PDB entry 1HRV | X-ray diffraction, 3.00 A resolution | chains 1 and 3 of the 4 polymer chains in the assembly

[Chain 1]
Molecule: Human rhinovirus 14 coat protein (subunit VP1)
Organism: Human rhinovirus 14
Reference sequence: P03303 (POLG_HRV14); residues 1-289 here correspond to UniProt positions 567-855 (UniProt number = residue number + 566)
Sequence (289 residues; row label = number of the first residue in the row):
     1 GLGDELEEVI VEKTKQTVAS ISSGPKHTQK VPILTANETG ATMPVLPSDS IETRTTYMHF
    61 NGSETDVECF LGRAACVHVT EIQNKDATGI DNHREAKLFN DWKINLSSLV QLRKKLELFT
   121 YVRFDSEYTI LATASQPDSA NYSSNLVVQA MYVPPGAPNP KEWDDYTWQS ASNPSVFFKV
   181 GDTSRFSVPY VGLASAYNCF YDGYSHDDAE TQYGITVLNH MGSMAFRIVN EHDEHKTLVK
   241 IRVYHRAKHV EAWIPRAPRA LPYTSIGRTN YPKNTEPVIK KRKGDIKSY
Unresolved in the structure: 1-16
Residues lining bound ligands: SDZ (1-[2-hydroxy-3-(4-cyclohexyl-phenoxy)-propyl]-4-(2-pyridyl)-piperazine): Ile104, Leu106, Ser107, Leu116, Phe124, Ser126, Tyr128, Ala150, Tyr152, Pro174, Val176, Phe186, Val188, Val191, Tyr197, Asn198, Cys199, Ile215, Asn219, Met221, Met224, His245

[Chain 3]
Molecule: Human rhinovirus 14 coat protein (subunit VP3)
Organism: Human rhinovirus 14
Reference sequence: P03303 (POLG_HRV14); residues 1-236 here correspond to UniProt positions 331-566 (UniProt number = residue number + 330)
Sequence (236 residues; numbered 1 to 236; the number before each row is that of its first residue):
     1 GLPTTTLPGS GQFLTTDDRQ SPSALPNYEP TPRIHIPGKV HNLLEIIQVD TLIPMNNTHT
    61 KDEVNSYLIP LNANRQNEQV FGTNLFIGDG VFKTTLLGEI VQYYTHWSGS LRFSLMYTGP
   121 ALSSAKLILA YTPPGARGPQ DRREAMLGTH VVWDIGLQST IVMTIPWTSG VQFRYTDPDT
   181 YTSAGFLSCW YQTSLILPPE TTGQVYLLSF ISACPDFKLR LMKDTQTISQ TVALTE

[Chain 1 / chain 3 interface]
Contacting residue pairs - 184 pairs, chain 1 then chain 3:
  Ala19(1) with Asp216(3)
  Ile33(1) with Val151(3), hydrophobic; Thr160(3); Ile161(3); Val162(3), hydrogen bond (backbone-backbone)
  Leu34(1) with Gln158(3); Thr160(3)
  Thr35(1) with Gln158(3); Ser159(3), hydrogen bond (backbone-backbone); Thr160(3), hydrogen bond (backbone-backbone); Val162(3)
  Ala36(1) with Thr160(3)
  Asn37(1) with Asp50(3); Met116(3); Thr160(3), hydrogen bond (backbone-side chain); Phe210(3)
  Glu38(1) with Met116(3); Ser159(3), hydrogen bond
  Thr42(1) with Gln48(3); Val49(3); Asp50(3), hydrogen bond (side chain-backbone); Arg112(3); Ser212(3)
  Met43(1) with Arg112(3), hydrogen bond (backbone-side chain)
  Pro44(1) with Arg112(3)
  Val45(1) with Arg112(3), hydrogen bond (backbone-side chain); Val162(3), hydrophobic; Cys214(3)
  Leu46(1) with Thr164(3); Pro215(3)
  Pro47(1) with Ser110(3); Thr164(3); Pro166(3), hydrophobic; Cys214(3)
  Ser50(1) with Thr164(3)
  Ile51(1) with Thr149(3); Pro166(3), hydrophobic
  Met58(1) with Pro215(3); Asp216(3); Lys218(3)
  Phe60(1) with Lys218(3); Leu219(3)
  Gly62(1) with Asn42(3); Leu44(3)
  Glu64(1) with Tyr104(3), hydrogen bond (backbone-side chain); Arg220(3); Leu221(3), hydrogen bond (side chain-backbone); Met222(3), hydrogen bond (side chain-backbone)
  Thr65(1) with Asn42(3), hydrogen bond; Leu43(3), hydrogen bond (backbone-backbone); Leu44(3); Tyr104(3)
  Asp66(1) with His41(3); Asn42(3)
  Val67(1) with Val40(3); His41(3), hydrogen bond (backbone-backbone)
  Phe70(1) with Leu43(3), hydrophobic; Tyr103(3), hydrophobic; Tyr104(3); Met222(3)
  Arg73(1) with Thr15(3); Thr16(3); Met222(3)
  Ala74(1) with Phe13(3), hydrophobic; Thr15(3), hydrogen bond (backbone-backbone)
  Lys103(1) with Glu236(3), salt bridge
  Ser108(1) with Gln230(3), hydrogen bond (backbone-side chain); Ala233(3); Leu234(3), hydrogen bond (side chain-backbone)
  Leu109(1) with Gln230(3); Ala233(3), hydrophobic
  Val110(1) with Ile228(3), hydrophobic; Ser229(3); Gln230(3), hydrogen bond (backbone-side chain); Leu234(3), hydrophobic
  Gln111(1) with Asp224(3)
  Arg113(1) with Leu234(3)
  Lys114(1) with Glu99(3), salt bridge; Tyr103(3); Thr227(3), hydrogen bond; Ile228(3)
  Lys115(1) with Tyr103(3); Met222(3)
  Phe119(1) with Val40(3), hydrophobic
  Tyr121(1) with Ile36(3), hydrophobic
  Arg123(1) with Pro30(3); Thr31(3), hydrogen bond (side chain-backbone); Pro32(3); Arg33(3)
  Glu127(1) with Arg19(3); Ser21(3)
  Thr129(1) with Phe13(3)
  Pro174(1) with Ala24(3); Leu25(3), hydrophobic
  Arg185(1) with Phe13(3); Ser21(3)
  Phe186(1) with Ser21(3); Pro22(3); Ala24(3), hydrophobic
  Ser187(1) with Ser21(3); Pro22(3), hydrogen bond (backbone-backbone); Ser23(3), hydrogen bond (backbone-side chain); Ala24(3), hydrogen bond (backbone-backbone)
  Val188(1) with Leu25(3), hydrophobic
  Pro189(1) with Ser23(3); Tyr28(3), hydrophobic
  Tyr190(1) with Tyr28(3); Pro30(3); Thr31(3)
  Val191(1) with Leu25(3), hydrophobic; Tyr28(3)
  Gly192(1) with Thr31(3), hydrogen bond (backbone-side chain)
  Leu193(1) with Thr31(3), hydrogen bond (backbone-side chain)
  Ala194(1) with Thr31(3), hydrogen bond (backbone-side chain)
  Ser195(1) with Thr31(3); Pro32(3), hydrogen bond (side chain-backbone); Ile34(3)
  Thr216(1) with Glu236(3)
  Tyr244(1) with Phe13(3), hydrophobic
  Arg246(1) with Asp17(3); Asp18(3), salt bridge; Arg19(3)
  Glu251(1) with Arg33(3), salt bridge; Lys39(3), salt bridge
  Ala252(1) with Lys39(3); Val40(3), hydrogen bond (backbone-backbone)
  Trp253(1) with Ile36(3); Pro37(3); Gly38(3); Lys39(3)
  Ile254(1) with Pro37(3); Gly38(3), hydrogen bond (backbone-backbone)
  Pro255(1) with Gly38(3); Val40(3); Ile46(3), hydrophobic
  Pro258(1) with Leu96(3); Glu99(3)
  Tyr263(1) with Ile228(3), hydrophobic; Leu234(3), hydrophobic
  Thr264(1) with Leu234(3)
  Ser265(1) with Thr235(3); Glu236(3)
  Ile266(1) with Leu234(3); Thr235(3), hydrogen bond (backbone-backbone); Glu236(3)
  Arg268(1) with Glu236(3), hydrogen bond (side chain-backbone)
  Pro277(1) with Thr60(3); Lys61(3); Asp62(3)
  Val278(1) with Asp62(3), hydrogen bond (backbone-side chain)
  Ile279(1) with Pro54(3), hydrophobic; Asn57(3); Asp62(3), hydrogen bond (backbone-side chain)
  Lys280(1) with Asn57(3); Asp89(3), salt bridge; Gly90(3); Lys93(3)
  Lys281(1) with Asn57(3); Thr58(3), hydrogen bond (side chain-backbone); His59(3), hydrogen bond (side chain-backbone); Thr60(3)
  Arg282(1) with Met55(3), hydrogen bond (side chain-backbone); Asn57(3), hydrogen bond (backbone-backbone); Gly82(3), hydrogen bond (side chain-backbone)
  Ile286(1) with Met55(3); Asn56(3); Thr58(3); Val80(3); Phe81(3), hydrophobic; Gly82(3), hydrogen bond (backbone-backbone)
  Lys287(1) with Gln79(3); Gly82(3)
  Ser288(1) with Gly82(3); Thr83(3)
  Tyr289(1) with Gln79(3), hydrogen bond; Gly82(3); Thr83(3); Asn84(3); Gly138(3); Pro139(3), hydrogen bond (side chain-backbone); Phe186(3), hydrophobic; Leu187(3); Ser188(3); Trp190(3)
Also at the interface, not in a pair above, chain 1 (81 interface residues in all): Cys69, Ser107, Ala196, Lys248, Glu276, Gly284, Asp285
Also at the interface, not in a pair above, chain 3 (99 interface residues in all): Ser66, Ile69, Pro70, Val91, Thr94, Ser114, Trp153, Phe173, Phe217, Thr225

[In short]
81 residues of chain 1 face 99 of chain 3 across their interface; the contacts include 41 hydrogen bonds and 6
salt bridges. Among the polar pairs are Lys103(1)-Glu236(3), Lys114(1)-Glu99(3) and Arg246(1)-Asp18(3).
Compound SDZ is bound between chain 1 and chain 3.
Chain 1 is Human rhinovirus 14 coat protein (subunit VP1) and chain 3 is Human rhinovirus 14 coat protein
(subunit VP3), both from Human rhinovirus 14; the structure, HRV14/sdz 35-682 complex, was determined by X-ray
diffraction.
